PDB entry 8JLD | electron microscopy, 2.48 A resolution | chains G and I of the 10 polymer chains in the assembly

# Chain G
Molecule: Histone H2A type 1-B/E
From: Homo sapiens
UniProtKB: P04908 (H2A1B_HUMAN); residues 0-129 here correspond to UniProt positions 1-130 (UniProt number = residue number + 1)
Amino-acid sequence (133 residues; numbered -3 to 129; the number before each row is that of its first residue; numbers below 1 keep their minus sign (Gly-3 is residue -3)):
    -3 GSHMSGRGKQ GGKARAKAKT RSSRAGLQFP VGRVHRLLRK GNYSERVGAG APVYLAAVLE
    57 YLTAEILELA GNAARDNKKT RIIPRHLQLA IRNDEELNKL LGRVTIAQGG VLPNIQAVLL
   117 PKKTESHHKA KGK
Not modelled in the structure: -3 to 10, 118-129
Differences from the reference sequence: expression tag (-3 to -1)

# Chain I
Molecule: 145-nt DNA strand
From: synthetic construct
Sequence (145 nucleotides; row label = number of the first residue in the row; numbers below 1 keep their minus sign (DA-72 is residue -72)):
   -72 ATCAGAATCC CGGTGCCGAG GCCGCTCAAT TGGTCGTAGA CAGCTCTAGC ACCGCTTAAA
   -12 CGCACGTACG CGCTGTCCCC CGCGTTTTAA CCGCCAAGGG GATTACTCCC TAGTCTCCAG
    48 GCACGTGTCA GATATATACA TCGAT

# How chain G and chain I interact
Contacting residue pairs - 15 pairs, chain G then chain I:
  Arg11(G) - DT43(I)  hydrogen bond to the base
  Arg11(G) - DC44(I)  hydrogen bond to the sugar
  Lys13(G) - DA46(I)  salt bridge to the phosphate
  Arg29(G) - DG48(I)  sugar contact
  Arg29(G) - DC49(I)  salt bridge to the phosphate
  Arg42(G) - DT38(I)  hydrogen bond to the sugar
  Arg42(G) - DA39(I)  phosphate contact
  Val43(G) - DT38(I)  sugar contact
  Val43(G) - DA39(I)  hydrogen bond to the phosphate
  Gly44(G) - DT38(I)  phosphate contact
  Ala45(G) - DT38(I)  phosphate contact
  Lys75(G) - DA59(I)  salt bridge to the phosphate
  Thr76(G) - DA57(I)  sugar contact
  Thr76(G) - DG58(I)  hydrogen bond to the phosphate
  Arg77(G) - DG58(I)  hydrogen bond to the phosphate
Other interface residues (no listed pair), chain G (13 interface residues in all): Ala14, Thr16, Arg35
Other interface residues (no listed pair), chain I (11 interface residues in all): DG47

# Summary
13 residues of chain G face 11 of chain I across their interface; the contacts include 6 hydrogen bonds and 3
salt bridges. Among the polar pairs are Arg11(G)-DT43(I), Arg11(G)-DC44(I) and Arg42(G)-DT38(I).
Chain G is Histone H2A type 1-B/E (Homo sapiens) and chain I is a 145-nt DNA strand (synthetic construct); the
structure, Cryo-EM structure of the 145 bp human nucleosome containing acetylated H3 tail, was determined by
electron microscopy together with 8JL9, 8JLA and 8JLB from the same study.
